7RI3 - chain A; structure by X-ray diffraction, 2.69 A resolution.

[Chain A]
Molecule: Diphtheria_T domain-containing protein
Source organism: Streptomyces albireticuli
UniProt: A0A2A2D7J4 (A0A2A2D7J4_9ACTN); residues 1-587 here correspond to UniProt positions 107-693 (UniProt number = residue number + 106)
Amino-acid sequence (587 residues; row label = number of the first residue in the row):
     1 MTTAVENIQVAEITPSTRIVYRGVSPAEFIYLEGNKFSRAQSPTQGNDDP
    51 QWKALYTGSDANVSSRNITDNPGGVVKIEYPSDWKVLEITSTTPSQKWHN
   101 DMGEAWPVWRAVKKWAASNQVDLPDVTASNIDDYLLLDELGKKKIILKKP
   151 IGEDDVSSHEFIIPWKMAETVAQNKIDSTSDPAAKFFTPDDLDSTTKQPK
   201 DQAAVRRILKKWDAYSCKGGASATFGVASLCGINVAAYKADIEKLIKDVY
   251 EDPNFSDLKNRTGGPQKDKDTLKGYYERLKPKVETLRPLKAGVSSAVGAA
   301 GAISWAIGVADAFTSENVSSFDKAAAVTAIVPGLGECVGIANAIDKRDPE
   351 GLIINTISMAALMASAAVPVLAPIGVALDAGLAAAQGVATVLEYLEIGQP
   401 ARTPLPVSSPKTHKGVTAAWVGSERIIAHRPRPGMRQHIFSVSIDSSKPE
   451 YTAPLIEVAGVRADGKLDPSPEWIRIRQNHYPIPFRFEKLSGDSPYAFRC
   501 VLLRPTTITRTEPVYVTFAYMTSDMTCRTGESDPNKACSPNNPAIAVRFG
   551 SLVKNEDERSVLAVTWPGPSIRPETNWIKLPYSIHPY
Unresolved in the structure: 1-5, 219-228
Disulfides: C217-C231, C527-C538
Modified positions: Mse1 (selenomethionine); Mse102, Mse167, Mse359, Mse363, Mse435, Mse521, Mse525 (selenomethionine; parent Met)
Metal / ion sites: Ca2+: I233, E393, Y481

[Overview]
I233, E393 and Y481 form the Ca2+ site.
Chain A is Diphtheria_T domain-containing protein (Streptomyces albireticuli); the structure, Crystal
structure of Albireti Toxin, a diphtheria toxin homolog, from Streptomyces albireticuli, was determined by
X-ray diffraction, deposited together with 7RB4.
